Entry 8GO7 (X-ray diffraction, 2.30 A resolution); this record covers chains B and C of the 4 polymer chains in the assembly.

Chain B (and C):
Name: Fungal immunomodulatory protein FIP-nha
From: Fusarium haematococcum
Notes: chain C of this document is another copy of the same molecule, construct and numbering; everything in this record applies to it too
UniProt: C7ZE17 (C7ZE17_FUSV7); residue numbers follow UniProt; this construct covers 1-114
Chain sequence (125 residues; each row starts with the number of its first residue; numbers below 1 keep their minus sign (Gly-4 is residue -4)):
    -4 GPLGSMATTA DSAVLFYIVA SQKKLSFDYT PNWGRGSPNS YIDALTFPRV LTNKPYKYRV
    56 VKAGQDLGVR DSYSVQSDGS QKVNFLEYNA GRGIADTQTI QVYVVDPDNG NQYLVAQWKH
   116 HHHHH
Not modelled in the structure: -4 to 5, 115-120 (chain C: -4 to 5, 31-33, 115-120)
Sequence notes: expression tag (-4 to 0, 115-120); engineered mutation Ala5 (Asn in C7ZE17), Ala39 (Asn in C7ZE17)

How chain B and chain C interact:
Contacting residue pairs (24):
  Asp6(B) - Tyr12(C)
  Val9(B) - Tyr12(C)  hydrophobic
  Tyr12(B) - Asp6(C)
  Tyr12(B) - Val9(C)  hydrophobic
  Arg54(B) - Arg54(C)
  Arg54(B) - Asp61(C)  salt bridge
  Asp61(B) - Arg54(C)  salt bridge
  Tyr98(B) - Asn104(C)  hydrogen bond (side chain-backbone)
  Tyr98(B) - Gly105(C)
  Tyr98(B) - Asn106(C)
  Asn104(B) - Tyr98(C)  hydrogen bond (backbone-side chain)
  Asn104(B) - Leu109(C)
  Gly105(B) - Tyr98(C)
  Gly105(B) - Gln107(C)  hydrogen bond (backbone-side chain)
  Asn106(B) - Tyr98(C)
  Asn106(B) - Gln107(C)
  Asn106(B) - Tyr108(C)
  Asn106(B) - Leu109(C)  hydrogen bond (side chain-backbone)
  Gln107(B) - Arg54(C)
  Gln107(B) - Asn106(C)
  Gln107(B) - Gln107(C)  hydrogen bond (backbone-backbone)
  Tyr108(B) - Asn106(C)
  Tyr108(B) - Tyr108(C)  hydrophobic
  Leu109(B) - Asn106(C)  hydrogen bond (backbone-side chain)
Other interface residues (no listed pair), chain B (14 interface residues in all): Ala8, Gln96
Other interface residues (no listed pair), chain C (14 interface residues in all): Ala8, Gln96

In short:
Chain B and chain C each contribute 14 residues to their interface; the contacts include 6 hydrogen bonds and
2 salt bridges. Polar contacts include Arg54(B)-Asp61(C), Tyr98(B)-Asn104(C) and Gly105(B)-Gln107(C).
Chain B and chain C are both Fungal immunomodulatory protein FIP-nha (Fusarium haematococcum); the structure,
Fungal immunomodulatory protein FIP-nha N5+39A, was determined by X-ray diffraction, deposited together with
8GO5 and 8GO6.
